Entry 7OTQ (electron microscopy, 4.80 A resolution (low resolution: residue-level contacts below are approximate; hydrogen-bond / salt-bridge calls are withheld)); this record covers chains A and J of the 11 polymer chains in the assembly.

Chain A:
Molecule: Histone H3.2
Organism: Xenopus laevis
UniProt: P84233 (H32_XENLA); residues 0-135 here correspond to UniProt positions 1-136 (UniProt number = residue number + 1)
Amino-acid sequence (136 residues; row label = number of the first residue in the row; numbering starts at 0):
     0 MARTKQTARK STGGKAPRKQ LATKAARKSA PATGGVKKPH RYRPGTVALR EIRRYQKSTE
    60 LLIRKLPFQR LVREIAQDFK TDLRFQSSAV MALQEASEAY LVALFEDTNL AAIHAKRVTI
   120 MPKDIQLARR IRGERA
Disordered / not traced: 0-37, 135
Differences from the reference sequence: conflict Ala102 (Gly103 in P84233); engineered mutation Ala110 (Cys111 in P84233)
UniProt features mapped onto this chain:
  - modified residue: Arg2 (Asymmetric dimethylarginine), Thr3 (Phosphothreonine), Lys4 (Allysine), Gln5 (5-glutamyl dopamine), Thr6 (Phosphothreonine), Arg8 (Citrulline), Lys9 (N6,N6,N6-trimethyllysine), Ser10 (ADP-ribosylserine), Thr11 (Phosphothreonine), Lys14 (N6-(2-hydroxyisobutyryl)lysine), Arg17 (Asymmetric dimethylarginine), Lys18 (N6-(2-hydroxyisobutyryl)lysine), Lys23 (N6-(2-hydroxyisobutyryl)lysine), Arg26 (Citrulline), Lys27 (N6,N6,N6-trimethyllysine), Ser28 (ADP-ribosylserine), Lys36 (N6,N6,N6-trimethyllysine), Lys37 (N6-methyllysine), Tyr41 (Phosphotyrosine), Lys56 (N6,N6,N6-trimethyllysine) and 8 more in UniProt

Chain J:
Molecule: DNA (149-MER) Widom 601 sequence
Sequence (160 nucleotides; numbered -76 to 83; the number before each row is that of its first residue; numbers below 1 keep their minus sign (DG-76 is residue -76)):
   -76 GCCTATCGAT GTATATATCT GACACGTGCC TGGAGACTAG GGAGTAATCC CCTTGGCGGT
   -16 TAAAACGCGG GGGACAGCGC GTACGTGCGT TTAAGCGGTG CTAGAGCTGT CTACGACCAA
    44 TTGAGCGGCC TCGGCACCGG GATTCTGATG GTCACCTAGA
Disordered / not traced: 73-83

Interface between chain A and chain J:
Pairs across the interface (27):
  His39(A) - DT-67(J)
  His39(A) - DG10(J)
  Arg40(A) - DT9(J)
  Arg40(A) - DG10(J)
  Tyr41(A) - DT-67(J)
  Tyr41(A) - DG-66(J)
  Tyr41(A) - DT9(J)
  Tyr41(A) - DG10(J)
  Arg42(A) - DT9(J)
  Pro43(A) - DG8(J)
  Pro43(A) - DT9(J)
  Gly44(A) - DG8(J)
  Gly44(A) - DT9(J)
  Thr45(A) - DT9(J)
  Val46(A) - DT9(J)
  Ala47(A) - DT9(J)
  Arg49(A) - DG-66(J)
  Arg49(A) - DT-65(J)
  Lys56(A) - DA-64(J)
  Arg63(A) - DA17(J)
  Arg63(A) - DG18(J)
  Lys64(A) - DG18(J)
  Leu65(A) - DA17(J)
  Leu65(A) - DG18(J)
  Pro66(A) - DG18(J)
  Arg69(A) - DA17(J)
  Lys115(A) - DA-1(J)

In short:
The interface between chain A and chain J involves 17 residues on one side and 10 on the other.
Here chain A is Histone H3.2 (Xenopus laevis) and chain J is DNA (149-MER) Widom 601 sequence. Entry 7OTQ
(Cryo-EM structure of ALC1/CHD1L bound to a PARylated nucleosome) was determined by electron microscopy.
